PDB entry 6OJ5 | electron microscopy, 5.20 A resolution (low resolution: residue-level contacts below are approximate; hydrogen-bond / salt-bridge calls are withheld) | chains D and P of the 11 polymer chains in the assembly

# Chain D
Molecule: Inner capsid protein VP2
From: Rotavirus A (strain RVA/Monkey/United States/RRV/1975/G3P5B[3])
Reference sequence: B3F2X3 (B3F2X3_ROTRH); residue numbers follow UniProt; this construct covers 1-887
Chain sequence (887 residues; numbered 1 to 887; the number before each row is that of its first residue):
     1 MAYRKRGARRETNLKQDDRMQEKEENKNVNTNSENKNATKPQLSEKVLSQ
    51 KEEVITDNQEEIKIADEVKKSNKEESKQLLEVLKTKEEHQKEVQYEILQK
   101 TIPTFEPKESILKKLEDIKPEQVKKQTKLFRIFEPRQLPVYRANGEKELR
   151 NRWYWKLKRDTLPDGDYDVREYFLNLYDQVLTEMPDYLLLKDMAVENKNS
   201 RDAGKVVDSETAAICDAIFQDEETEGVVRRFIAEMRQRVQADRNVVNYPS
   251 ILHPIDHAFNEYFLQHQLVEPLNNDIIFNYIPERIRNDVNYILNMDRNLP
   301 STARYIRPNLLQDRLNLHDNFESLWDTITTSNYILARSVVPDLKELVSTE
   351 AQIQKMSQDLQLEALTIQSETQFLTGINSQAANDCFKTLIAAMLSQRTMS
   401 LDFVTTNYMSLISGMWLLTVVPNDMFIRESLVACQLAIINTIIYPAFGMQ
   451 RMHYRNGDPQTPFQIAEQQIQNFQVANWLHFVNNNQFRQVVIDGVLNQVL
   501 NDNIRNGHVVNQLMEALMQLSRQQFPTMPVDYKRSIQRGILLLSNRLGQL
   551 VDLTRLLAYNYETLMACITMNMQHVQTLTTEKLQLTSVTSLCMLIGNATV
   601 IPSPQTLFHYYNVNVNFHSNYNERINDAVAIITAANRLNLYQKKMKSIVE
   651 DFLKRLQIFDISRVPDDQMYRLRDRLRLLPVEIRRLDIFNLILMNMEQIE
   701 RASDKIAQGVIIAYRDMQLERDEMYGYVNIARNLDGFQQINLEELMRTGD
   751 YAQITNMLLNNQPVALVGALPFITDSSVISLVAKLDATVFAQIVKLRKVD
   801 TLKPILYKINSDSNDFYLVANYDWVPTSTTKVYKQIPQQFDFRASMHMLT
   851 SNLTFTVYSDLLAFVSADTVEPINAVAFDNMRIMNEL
Not modelled in the structure: 1-60

# Chain P
Molecule: RNA-directed RNA polymerase
From: Rotavirus A (strain RVA/Monkey/United States/RRV/1975/G3P5B[3])
Notes: EC 2.7.7.48
Reference sequence: B3F2X2 (B3F2X2_ROTRH); residues 1-1088 here = UniProt positions 1-1088
Chain sequence (1088 residues; numbered 1 to 1088; the number before each row is that of its first residue):
     1 MGKYNLILSEYLSFIYNSQSAVQIPIYYSSNSELENRCIEFHSKCLENSK
    51 NGLSLKKLFVEYSDVIENATLLSILSYSYDKYNAVERKLVKYAKGKPLEA
   101 DLTVNELDYENNKITSELFPTAEEYTDLLMDPAILTSLSSNLNAVMFWLE
   151 KHENDVAEKLKIYKRRLDLFTIVASTVNKYGVPRHNAKYRYEYEVMKDKP
   201 YYLVTWANSSIEMLMSVFSHEDYLIARELIVLSYSNRSTLAKLVSSPMSI
   251 LVALVDINGTFITNEELELEFSNKYVRAIVPDQTFDELKQMLDNMRKAGL
   301 TDIPKMIQDWLVDCSIEKFPLMAKIYSWSFHVGFRKQKMLDAALDQLKTE
   351 YTEDVDDEMYREYTMLIRDEVVKMLEEPVKHDDHLLQDSELAGLLSMSSA
   401 SNGESRQLKFGRKTIFSTKKNMHVMDDMANGRYTPGIIPPVNVDKPIPLG
   451 RRDVPGRRTRIIFILPYEYFIAQHAVVEKMLIYAKHTREYAEFYSQSNQL
   501 LSYGDVTRFLSNNSMVLYTDVSQWDSSQHNTQPFRKGIIMGLDMLANMTN
   551 DARVIQTLNLYKQTQINLMDSYVQIPDGNVIKKIQYGAVASGEKQTKAAN
   601 SIANLALIKTVLSRISNKYSFATKIIRVDGDDNYAVLQFNTEVTKQMVQD
   651 VSNDVRETYARMNTKVKALVSTVGIEIAKRYIAGGKIFFRAGINLLNNEK
   701 KGQSTQWDQAAVLYSNYIVNRLRGFETDREFILTKIMQMTSVAITGSLRL
   751 FPSERVLTTNSTFKVFDSEDFIIEYGTTDDEVYIQRAFMSLSSQKSGIAD
   801 EIAASSTFKNYVSRLSEQLLFSKNNIVSRGIALTEKAKLNSYAPISLEKR
   851 RAQISALLTMLQKPVTFKSSKITINDILRDIKPFFTVNEAHLPIQYQKFM
   901 PTLPDNVQYIIQCIGSRTYQIEDDGSKSAISRLISKYSVYKPSIEELYKV
   951 ISLHENEIQLYLISLGIPKIDADTYVGSKIYSQDKYRILESYVYNLLSIN
  1001 YGCYQLFDFNSPDLEKLIRIPFKGKIPAVTFILHLYAKLEVINHAIKNGS
  1051 WISLFCNYPKSEMIKLWKKMWNITSLRSPYTNANFFQD
Not modelled in the structure: 1, 1088

# How chain D and chain P interact
Contacting residue pairs - 12 pairs, chain D then chain P:
  Glu-74(D) with Pro-1059(P); Ser-1061(P)
  Lys-77(D) with Ser-1061(P)
  Gln-78(D) with Lys-1060(P); Ser-1061(P); Ile-1064(P)
  Glu-81(D) with Ser-1061(P); Ile-1064(P); Lys-1065(P)
  Val-82(D) with Ile-1064(P)
  Thr-85(D) with Ile-1064(P); Lys-1068(P)
Interface residues without a listed pair, chain D (7 interface residues in all): Ile-367
Interface residues without a listed pair, chain P (8 interface residues in all): Lys-979, Trp-1067

# In short
7 residues of chain D and 8 residues of chain P are in contact.
Here chain D is Inner capsid protein VP2 and chain P is RNA-directed RNA polymerase, both from Rotavirus A
(strain RVA/Monkey/United States/RRV/1975/G3P5B[3]). Entry 6OJ5 (In situ structure of rotavirus VP1
RNA-dependent RNA polymerase (TLP_RNA)) was determined by electron microscopy together with 6OJ3, 6OJ4 and
6OJ6 from the same study.
